PDB entry 8OZ6 | electron microscopy, 3.97 A resolution | chains G and H of the 16 polymer chains in the assembly

== Chain G ==
Name: TIR domain-containing protein
Source organism: Maribacter polysiphoniae
UniProtKB: A0A316E683 (A0A316E683_9FLAO); residue numbers follow UniProt; this construct covers 1-452
Chain sequence (452 residues; each row starts with the number of its first residue):
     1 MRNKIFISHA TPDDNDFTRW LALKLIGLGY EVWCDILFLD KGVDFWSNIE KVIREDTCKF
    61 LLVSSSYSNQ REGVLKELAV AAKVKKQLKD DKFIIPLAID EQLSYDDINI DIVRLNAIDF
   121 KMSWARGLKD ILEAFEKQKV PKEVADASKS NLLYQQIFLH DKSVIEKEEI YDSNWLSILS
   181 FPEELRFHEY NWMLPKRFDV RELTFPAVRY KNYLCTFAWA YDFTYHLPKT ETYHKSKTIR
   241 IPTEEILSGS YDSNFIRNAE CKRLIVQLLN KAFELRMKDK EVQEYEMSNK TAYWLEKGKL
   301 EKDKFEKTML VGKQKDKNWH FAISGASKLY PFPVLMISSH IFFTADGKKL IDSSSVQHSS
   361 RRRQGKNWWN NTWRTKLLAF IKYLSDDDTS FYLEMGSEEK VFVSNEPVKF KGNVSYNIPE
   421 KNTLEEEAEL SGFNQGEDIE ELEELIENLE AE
Disordered / not traced: 419-452
From the paper describing this entry:
  - catalytic residues: Glu77 (citing earlier work)

== Chain H ==
Name: Piwi domain-containing protein
Source organism: Maribacter polysiphoniae
UniProtKB: A0A316E3U6 (A0A316E3U6_9FLAO); numbering as in UniProt (aligned over 1-507)
Chain sequence (507 residues; numbered 1 to 507; the number before each row is that of its first residue):
     1 MKELIYIEEP KILFAHGQKC TDARDGLALF GPLNNLYGIK SGVIGTKQGL KIFRDYLDHI
    61 QKPIYNSNSI TRPMFPGFEA VFDCKWESTG ITFKEVTNED IGKFLYNSST HKRTYDLVSL
   121 FIDKIISANK NEDENVDVWF VIVPDEIYKY CRPNSVLPKE MVQTKALMSK SKAKSFRYEP
   181 SLFPDINIEL KEQEKEAETY NYDAQFHDQF KARLLKHTIP TQIFRESTLA WRDFKNAFGL
   241 PIRDFSKIEG HLAWTISTAA FYKAGGKPWK LSDVRNGVCY LGLVYKKVEK SKNPRNACCA
   301 AQMFLDNGDG TVFKGEVGPW YNPKNGQYHL EPKEAKALLS QSLQSYKEQI GEYPKEVFIH
   361 AKTRFNHQEW DAFLEVTPKE TNLVGVTISK TKPLKLYKTE GDYTILRGNA YVVNERSAFL
   421 WTVGYVPKIQ TALSMEVPNP LFIEINKGEA DIKQVLKDIL SLTKLNYNAC IFADGEPVTL
   481 RFADKIGEIL TASTDIKTPP LAFKYYI
Disordered / not traced: 165-198

== Interface between chain G and chain H ==
Pairs across the interface - 82 pairs, chain G then chain H:
  Trp20(G) - Gln18(H)
  Trp20(G) - Phe30(H)  hydrophobic
  Trp124(G) - Gln18(H)
  Ala125(G) - Gln18(H)
  Ser148(G) - Tyr65(H)  hydrogen bond
  Lys149(G) - Tyr65(H)
  Leu152(G) - Met74(H)  hydrophobic
  Leu153(G) - Leu29(H)  hydrophobic
  Gln156(G) - Asp25(H)  hydrogen bond
  Gln156(G) - Leu29(H)
  Gln156(G) - Pro73(H)
  Ile157(G) - Leu29(H)  hydrophobic
  Leu159(G) - Cys20(H)  hydrophobic
  Leu159(G) - Lys428(H)  hydrogen bond (backbone-side chain)
  Lys162(G) - Pro427(H)
  Lys162(G) - Lys428(H)
  Lys162(G) - Gln430(H)
  Val164(G) - Tyr6(H)
  Glu169(G) - Lys398(H)
  Glu169(G) - Leu406(H)
  Ile170(G) - Met1(H)  hydrophobic
  Ile170(G) - Thr399(H)
  Tyr171(G) - Leu396(H)  hydrophobic
  Tyr171(G) - Tyr397(H)
  Tyr171(G) - Lys398(H)
  Tyr171(G) - Ile405(H)
  Tyr171(G) - Leu406(H)
  Tyr171(G) - Asn409(H)
  Asp172(G) - Lys395(H)
  Asp172(G) - Leu396(H)
  Asp172(G) - Tyr397(H)  hydrogen bond (backbone-backbone)
  Ser173(G) - Lys395(H)
  Ser173(G) - Leu396(H)
  Asn174(G) - Pro393(H)  hydrogen bond (side chain-backbone)
  Asn174(G) - Leu394(H)
  Asn174(G) - Lys395(H)  hydrogen bond (side chain-backbone)
  Trp175(G) - Pro393(H)
  Trp175(G) - Leu394(H)
  Lys328(G) - Lys392(H)
  Tyr330(G) - Asn414(H)
  Tyr330(G) - Ser417(H)  hydrogen bond
  Pro331(G) - Val413(H)  hydrophobic
  Phe332(G) - Lys2(H)
  Phe332(G) - Tyr411(H)
  Ser338(G) - Pro393(H)
  Arg362(G) - Met435(H)
  Gly365(G) - Met435(H)
  Gly365(G) - Glu436(H)
  Lys366(G) - Met435(H)
  Trp368(G) - Glu436(H)
  Trp369(G) - Met435(H)
  Asn370(G) - Tyr397(H)
  Asn370(G) - Lys398(H)  hydrogen bond (side chain-backbone)
  Asn370(G) - Tyr403(H)
  Asn370(G) - Thr404(H)
  Asn371(G) - Glu400(H)  hydrogen bond
  Asn371(G) - Gly401(H)
  Asn371(G) - Asp402(H)
  Trp373(G) - Lys395(H)
  Trp373(G) - Tyr397(H)
  Trp373(G) - Glu436(H)
  Arg374(G) - Tyr397(H)
  Arg374(G) - Lys398(H)  hydrogen bond (side chain-backbone)
  Arg374(G) - Thr399(H)  hydrogen bond (side chain-backbone)
  Leu377(G) - Tyr397(H)  hydrophobic
  Lys409(G) - Met1(H)
  Lys409(G) - Lys2(H)  hydrogen bond (backbone-backbone)
  Phe410(G) - Lys2(H)
  Phe410(G) - Leu4(H)  hydrophobic
  Phe410(G) - Leu396(H)  hydrophobic
  Phe410(G) - Tyr411(H)  hydrophobic
  Lys411(G) - Met1(H)  hydrogen bond (side chain-backbone)
  Lys411(G) - Lys2(H)  hydrogen bond (backbone-backbone)
  Lys411(G) - Glu3(H)
  Lys411(G) - Leu4(H)  hydrogen bond (backbone-backbone)
  Gly412(G) - Leu4(H)
  Val414(G) - Leu406(H)
  Val414(G) - Asn409(H)
  Tyr416(G) - Tyr403(H)
  Tyr416(G) - Thr404(H)  hydrogen bond (side chain-backbone)
  Tyr416(G) - Leu406(H)  hydrophobic
  Tyr416(G) - Tyr425(H)
Other interface residues (no listed pair), chain G (48 interface residues in all): Lys24, Gln155, His160, Met336, Ser339, Thr372, Asn413, Ser415
Other interface residues (no listed pair), chain H (45 interface residues in all): His16, Asp22, Ala28, Ser69, Ile70, Val437

== In short ==
48 residues of chain G face 45 of chain H across their interface, with 16 hydrogen bonds. Polar contacts
include Ser148(G)-Tyr65(H), Gln156(G)-Asp25(H) and Leu159(G)-Lys428(H). From the paper: the catalytic residue
Glu77(G).
Here chain G is TIR domain-containing protein and chain H is Piwi domain-containing protein, both from
Maribacter polysiphoniae. Entry 8OZ6 (cryoEM structure of SPARTA complex ligand-free) was determined by
electron microscopy (same publication as 8OZC, 8OZD, 8OZE, 8OZF, 8OZG and 8OZI).
